2AGL - chains A and B of the 4 polymer chains in the assembly; structure by X-ray diffraction, 1.40 A resolution.

== Chain A (and B) ==
Protein: Aromatic amine dehydrogenase
Source organism: Alcaligenes faecalis
Notes: EC 1.4.99.4; chain B of this document is another copy of the same molecule, construct and numbering; everything in this record applies to it too
Reference sequence: P84888 (AAUB_ALCFA); residues 73-432 here correspond to UniProt positions 30-389 (UniProt number = residue number - 43)
Chain sequence (361 residues; numbered 73 to 433; the number before each row is that of its first residue):
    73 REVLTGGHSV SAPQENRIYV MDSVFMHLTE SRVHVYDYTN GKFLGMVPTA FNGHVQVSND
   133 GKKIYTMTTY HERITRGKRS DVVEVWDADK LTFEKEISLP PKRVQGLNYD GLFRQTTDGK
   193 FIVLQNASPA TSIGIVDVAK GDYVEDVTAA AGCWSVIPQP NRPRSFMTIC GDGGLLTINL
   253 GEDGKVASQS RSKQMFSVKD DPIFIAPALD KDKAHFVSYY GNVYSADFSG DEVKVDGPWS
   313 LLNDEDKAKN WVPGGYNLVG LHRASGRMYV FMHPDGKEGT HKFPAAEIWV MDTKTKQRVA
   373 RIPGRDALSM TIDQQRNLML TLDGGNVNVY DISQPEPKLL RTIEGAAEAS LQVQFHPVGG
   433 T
Unresolved in the structure: 433 (chain B: 73)
Disulfides: C225-C242

== How chain A and chain B interact ==
Residue-residue contacts (32):
  V96(A) - H99(B)
  M98(A) - E102(B)
  H99(A) - V96(B)
  H99(A) - E102(B)  salt bridge
  H99(A) - R104(B)
  H99(A) - E420(B)  salt bridge
  L100(A) - E102(B)  hydrogen bond (backbone-side chain)
  T101(A) - E102(B)  hydrogen bond
  E102(A) - M98(B)
  E102(A) - H99(B)  salt bridge
  E102(A) - L100(B)  hydrogen bond (side chain-backbone)
  E102(A) - T101(B)  hydrogen bond
  R104(A) - H99(B)
  P120(A) - T147(B)
  A122(A) - I146(B)  hydrophobic
  Y142(A) - R145(B)
  Y142(A) - I146(B)  hydrophobic
  R145(A) - Y142(B)
  R145(A) - S152(B)
  R145(A) - E168(B)  salt bridge
  I146(A) - A122(B)  hydrophobic
  I146(A) - Y142(B)  hydrophobic
  T147(A) - P120(B)
  R148(A) - E156(B)  salt bridge
  R148(A) - F165(B)
  R148(A) - E168(B)  salt bridge
  S152(A) - R145(B)
  E156(A) - R148(B)  salt bridge
  F165(A) - R148(B)
  E168(A) - R145(B)  salt bridge
  E168(A) - R148(B)  salt bridge
  E420(A) - H99(B)  salt bridge

== Summary ==
Chain A and chain B each contribute 19 residues to their interface, with 4 hydrogen bonds and 10 salt bridges.
Polar pairs include H99(A)-E102(B), H99(A)-E420(B) and R145(A)-E168(B).
Both chains are Aromatic amine dehydrogenase (Alcaligenes faecalis). Entry 2AGL (Crystal structure of the
phenylhydrazine adduct of aromatic amine dehydrogenase from Alcaligenes faecalis) was determined by X-ray
diffraction, deposited together with 2AGW, 2AGX, 2AGY, 2AGZ, 2AH0 and 2AH1.
